PDB entry 7ZSB | electron microscopy, 6.60 A resolution (low resolution: residue-level contacts below are approximate; hydrogen-bond / salt-bridge calls are withheld) | chains T and a of the 38 polymer chains in the assembly

== Chain T ==
Molecule: Template DNA
Sequence (219 nucleotides; row label = number of the first residue in the row; numbers below 1 keep their minus sign (DA-145 is residue -145)):
  -145 ATCGATGTATATATCTGACACGTGCCTGGAGACTAGGGAGTAATCCCCTT
   -95 GGCGGTTAAAACGCGGGGGACAGCGCGTACGTGCGTTTAAGCGGTGCTAG
   -45 AGCTGTCTACGACCAATTGAGCGGAACACAGCGCAGAAGAGCTATGATAT
     5 TTTTATGTATGTACAACACACATCGGAGGTGAATCGAACGTTCCATAGCT
    55 ATTATATACACAGCGTGCT

== Chain a ==
Protein: Histone H3.2
Source organism: Xenopus laevis
UniProt: P84233 (H32_XENLA); residues 1-135 here correspond to UniProt positions 2-136 (UniProt number = residue number + 1)
Sequence (135 residues; row label = number of the first residue in the row):
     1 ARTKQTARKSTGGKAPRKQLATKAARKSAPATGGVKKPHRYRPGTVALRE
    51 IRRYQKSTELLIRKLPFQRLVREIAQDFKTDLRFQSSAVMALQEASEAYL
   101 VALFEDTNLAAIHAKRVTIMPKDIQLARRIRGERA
Disordered / not traced: 1-37, 135
Sequence notes: conflict Ala102 (Gly103 in P84233); engineered mutation Ala110 (Cys111 in P84233)
UniProt features mapped onto this chain:
  - modified residue: Arg2 (Asymmetric dimethylarginine), Thr3 (Phosphothreonine), Lys4 (Allysine), Gln5 (5-glutamyl dopamine), Thr6 (Phosphothreonine), Arg8 (Citrulline), Lys9 (N6,N6,N6-trimethyllysine), Ser10 (ADP-ribosylserine), Thr11 (Phosphothreonine), Lys14 (N6-(2-hydroxyisobutyryl)lysine), Arg17 (Asymmetric dimethylarginine), Lys18 (N6-(2-hydroxyisobutyryl)lysine), Lys23 (N6-(2-hydroxyisobutyryl)lysine), Arg26 (Citrulline), Lys27 (N6,N6,N6-trimethyllysine), Ser28 (ADP-ribosylserine), Lys36 (N6,N6,N6-trimethyllysine), Lys37 (N6-methyllysine), Tyr41 (Phosphotyrosine), Lys56 (N6,N6,N6-trimethyllysine) and 8 more in UniProt

== Chain T / chain a interface ==
Pairs across the interface - 26 pairs, chain T then chain a:
  DT-140(T) with Tyr41(a)
  DG-139(T) with Arg53(a)
  DT-138(T) with Arg53(a)
  DG-65(T) with Arg40(a); Pro43(a); Gly44(a)
  DT-64(T) with Arg40(a); Tyr41(a); Arg42(a); Pro43(a); Gly44(a); Thr45(a); Val46(a); Ala47(a)
  DG-63(T) with Arg40(a); Tyr41(a)
  DA-56(T) with Arg63(a); Leu65(a); Pro66(a); Arg69(a)
  DG-55(T) with Arg63(a); Lys64(a); Leu65(a)
  DA-47(T) with Arg83(a)
  DG-46(T) with Asp81(a); Arg83(a)
Also at the interface, not in a pair above, chain T (12 interface residues in all): DC-66, DC-62
Also at the interface, not in a pair above, chain a (19 interface residues in all): Pro38, His39, Thr118

== In short ==
12 residues of chain T face 19 of chain a across their interface.
Here chain T is Template DNA and chain a is Histone H3.2 (Xenopus laevis). Entry 7ZSB (Yeast RNA polymerase II
transcription pre-initiation complex with the +1 nucleosome and NTP, complex C) was determined by electron
microscopy together with 7ZS9 and 7ZSA from the same study.
